PDB entry 3ANM | X-ray diffraction, 2.00 A resolution | chains A and B

[Chain A (and B)]
Name: 1-deoxy-D-xylulose 5-phosphate reductoisomerase
Source organism: Escherichia coli
Notes: EC 1.1.1.267; chain B of this document is another copy of the same molecule, construct and numbering; everything in this record applies to it too
UniProtKB: P45568 (DXR_ECOLI); residues 1-397 here correspond to UniProt positions 2-398 (UniProt number = residue number + 1)
Amino-acid sequence (420 residues; row label = number of the first residue in the row; numbers below 1 keep their minus sign (Met-10 is residue -10)):
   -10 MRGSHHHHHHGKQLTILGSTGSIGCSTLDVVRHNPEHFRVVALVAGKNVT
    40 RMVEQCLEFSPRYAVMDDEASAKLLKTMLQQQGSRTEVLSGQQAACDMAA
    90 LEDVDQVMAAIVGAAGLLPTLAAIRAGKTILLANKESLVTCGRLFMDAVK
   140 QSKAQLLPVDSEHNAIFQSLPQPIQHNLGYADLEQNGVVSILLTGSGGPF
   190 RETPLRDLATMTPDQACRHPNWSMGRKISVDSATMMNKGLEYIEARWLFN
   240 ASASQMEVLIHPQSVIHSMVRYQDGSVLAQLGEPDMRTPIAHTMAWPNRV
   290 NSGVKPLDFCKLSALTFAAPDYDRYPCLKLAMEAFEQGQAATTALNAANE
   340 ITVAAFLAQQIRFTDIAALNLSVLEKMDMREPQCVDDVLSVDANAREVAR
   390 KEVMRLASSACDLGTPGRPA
Not modelled in the structure: -10 to -1, 400-409 (chain B: -10 to -1, 398-409)
Construct notes: expression tag (-10 to 0, 398-409)
UniProt features mapped onto this chain:
  - binding site (NADPH): Thr9, Gly10, Ser11, Ile12, Gly35, Lys36, Asn37, Asn123, Glu125, Gly214
  - binding site (1-deoxy-D-xylulose 5-phosphate): Lys124, Ser150, Glu151, Ser185, His208, Ser221, Asn226, Lys227, Glu230
  - binding site (Mn(2+)): Asp149, Glu151, Glu230
Ligand contacts:
  - NADPH (NDP; NADPH dihydro-nicotinamide-adenine-dinucleotide phosphate): Gly7, Ser8, Thr9, Gly10, Ser11, Ile12, Val33, Ala34, Gly35, Lys36, Asn37, Met55, Asp56, Ala99, Ile100, Val101, Gly102, Ala104, Ala122, Asn123, Lys124, Glu125, Asp149, Met275
  - SYD ([(5-phenylpyridin-2-yl)methyl]phosphonic acid): Glu151, Thr183, Gly184, Ser185, Gly186, Gly187, His208, Asn210, Trp211, Met213, Ser221, Asn226, Lys227, Pro251, Gln252, Ser253, Pro273
Reported in the primary citation:
  - binding site for SYD: Trp211
  - conformationally variable residues (loop rearrangement, side-chain flip): Ala205 to Arg215

[Chain A / chain B interface]
Contacting residue pairs (76):
  Gln157(A) with Ser265(B), hydrogen bond; Leu267(B)
  Gln161(A) with Gln161(B), hydrogen bond
  Gly176(A) with Arg288(B)
  Leu181(A) with Phe298(B), hydrophobic
  Leu248(A) with Phe298(B), hydrophobic; Cys299(B), hydrophobic
  Met258(A) with Phe298(B), hydrophobic
  Arg260(A) with Pro295(B); Leu296(B), hydrogen bond (side chain-backbone); Phe298(B)
  Tyr261(A) with Arg288(B)
  Gln262(A) with Arg288(B); Val289(B); Asn290(B)
  Asp263(A) with Thr277(B), hydrogen bond (backbone-side chain); Ala280(B); His281(B); Arg288(B), salt bridge; Val289(B), hydrogen bond (backbone-backbone); Ser291(B), hydrogen bond (backbone-side chain); Val293(B)
  Ser265(A) with Gln157(B), hydrogen bond; Gln269(B), hydrogen bond; Leu270(B); Thr277(B)
  Val266(A) with Ala268(B); Gln269(B); Leu270(B), hydrogen bond (backbone-backbone)
  Leu267(A) with Gln157(B); Ala268(B); Gln269(B)
  Ala268(A) with Val266(B); Leu267(B); Ala268(B), hydrogen bond (backbone-backbone)
  Gln269(A) with Ser265(B), hydrogen bond; Val266(B); Leu267(B)
  Leu270(A) with Met258(B), hydrophobic; Ser265(B); Val266(B), hydrogen bond (backbone-backbone)
  Thr277(A) with Asp263(B), hydrogen bond (side chain-backbone); Gly264(B); Ser265(B)
  His281(A) with Asp263(B)
  Arg288(A) with Gly176(B); Tyr261(B); Gln262(B); Asp263(B), salt bridge; Ser265(B), hydrogen bond
  Val289(A) with Gln262(B); Asp263(B), hydrogen bond (backbone-backbone)
  Asn290(A) with Gln262(B)
  Ser291(A) with Asp263(B), hydrogen bond (side chain-backbone)
  Val293(A) with Asp263(B)
  Pro295(A) with Arg260(B)
  Leu296(A) with Arg260(B), hydrogen bond (backbone-side chain)
  Phe298(A) with Leu181(B), hydrophobic; Leu248(B), hydrophobic; Met258(B), hydrophobic; Arg260(B); Phe306(B)
  Cys299(A) with Leu248(B), hydrophobic; Ala307(B); Ala308(B)
  Ala303(A) with Ala303(B), hydrophobic; Leu304(B); Thr305(B)
  Leu304(A) with Ala303(B); Leu304(B), hydrogen bond (backbone-backbone); Phe306(B), hydrophobic
  Thr305(A) with Ala303(B)
  Phe306(A) with Phe298(B); Leu304(B), hydrophobic
  Ala307(A) with Cys299(B)
  Ala308(A) with Cys299(B), hydrogen bond (backbone-side chain)
Interface residues without a listed pair, chain A (40 interface residues in all): Asn175, Ile255, Gly264, Gly271, Ala280, Leu301, Ser302
Interface residues without a listed pair, chain B (39 interface residues in all): Asn175, Ile255, Gly271, Leu301

[In short]
Chain A and chain B form an interface of 40 and 39 residues respectively; the contacts include 19 hydrogen
bonds and 2 salt bridges. Polar pairs include Asp263(A)-Arg288(B), Gln157(A)-Ser265(B) and
Gln161(A)-Gln161(B). Ligands of chain A: compound SYD and NADPH. The paper reports a binding site for SYD at
Trp211(A); conformational variability at Ala205(A).
Both chains are 1-deoxy-D-xylulose 5-phosphate reductoisomerase (Escherichia coli). Entry 3ANM (Crystal
structure of 1-deoxy-D-xylulose 5-phosphate reductoisomerase (DXR) complexed with
5-phenylpyridin-2-ylmethylphosphonic acid) was determined by X-ray diffraction together with 3ANL and 3ANN
from the same study.
